Entry 1N3F (X-ray diffraction, 2.00 A resolution); this record covers chains A and B of the 6 polymer chains in the assembly.

[Chain A]
Protein: DNA endonuclease I-CreI
Source organism: Chlamydomonas reinhardtii
Notes: EC 3.1.-.-
UniProtKB: P05725 (DNE1_CHLRE); residues 1-163 here = UniProt positions 1-163
Sequence (163 residues; each row starts with the number of its first residue):
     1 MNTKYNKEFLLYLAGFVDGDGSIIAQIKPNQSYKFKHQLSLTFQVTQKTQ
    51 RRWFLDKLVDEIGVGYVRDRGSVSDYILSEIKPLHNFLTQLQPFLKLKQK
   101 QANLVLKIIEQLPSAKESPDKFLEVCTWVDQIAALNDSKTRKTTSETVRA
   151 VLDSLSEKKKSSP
Unresolved in the structure: 1-2, 152-163
Bound ions: Ca2+ site 1: Gly19 (shared with Asp220(B) of chain B; 1 residue of chain C; 1 residue of chain F); Ca2+ site 2: Asp20 (shared with Asp220(B) of chain B; 1 residue of chain C; 1 residue of chain D; 1 residue of chain E; 1 residue of chain F)
Curated features (UniProtKB/Swiss-Prot):
  - region (Interaction with DNA): Gln26 to Gln38, Gln44 to Gln47, Arg68 to Arg70, Ser138 to Thr143
  - binding site (Mg(2+)): Gly19, Asp20
  - mutagenesis: Asp20 (D20A/L/N: Loss of catalytic activity. Reduced affinity for DNA), Gln26 (Q26A/C: Alters the specificity of the endonuclease), Tyr33 (Y33C/H/R: Alters the specificity of the endonuclease), Gln44 (Q44A/C/T/V/W: Alters the specificity of the endonuclease), Gln47 (Q47A/E/M: Loss of catalytic activity; Q47N: Strongly reduced affinity for DNA. No effect on catalytic activity), Arg68 (R68A: Loss of activity), Lys98 (K98A: Strongly reduced affinity for DNA. Increased catalytic activity; K98R: Strongly reduced affinity for DNA. No effect on catalytic activity), Ser138 (S138A: Reduced affinity for DNA. No effect on catalytic activity. Reduced cleavage; when associated with M-139), Lys139 (K139M: Reduced affinity for DNA. No effect on catalytic activity. Reduced cleavage; when associated with A-138), Lys142 (K142G: Reduced affinity for DNA. No effect on catalytic activity. Reduced cleavage; when associated with G-143), Thr143 (T143G: Reduced affinity for DNA. No effect on catalytic activity. Reduced cleavage; when associated with G-142)
From the paper describing this entry:
  - binding site for the 14-nt DNA strand: Lys28, Ser32, Tyr33, Gln38, Arg68, Arg70, Asp75
  - conformationally variable residues (loop rearrangement): Pro29 to His37
  - contacts within the chain: Arg70-Asp75 (hydrogen bond)

[Chain B]
Protein: DNA endonuclease I-CreI
Source organism: Chlamydomonas reinhardtii
Notes: EC 3.1.-.-
UniProtKB: P05725 (DNE1_CHLRE); residues 201-363 here correspond to UniProt positions 1-163 (UniProt number = residue number - 200)
Sequence (163 residues; row label = number of the first residue in the row):
   201 MNTKYNKEFLLYLAGFVDGDGSIIAQIKPNQSYKFKHQLSLTFQVTQKTQ
   251 RRWFLDKLVDEIGVGYVRDRGSVSDYILSEIKPLHNFLTQLQPFLKLKQK
   301 QANLVLKIIEQLPSAKESPDKFLEVCTWVDQIAALNDSKTRKTTSETVRA
   351 VLDSLSEKKKSSP
Unresolved in the structure: 201-202, 352-363
Bound ions: Ca2+ site 1: Gly219 (shared with Asp20(A) of chain A; 1 residue of chain D; 1 residue of chain E); Ca2+ site 2: Asp220 (shared with Asp20(A) of chain A; 1 residue of chain C; 1 residue of chain D; 1 residue of chain E; 1 residue of chain F)
Curated features (UniProtKB/Swiss-Prot):
  - region (Interaction with DNA): Gln226 to Gln238, Gln244 to Gln247, Arg268 to Arg270, Ser338 to Thr343
  - binding site (Mg(2+)): Gly219, Asp220

[How chain A and chain B interact]
Contacting residue pairs (46; chain A residue first):
  Lys7(A) - Glu208(B)  salt bridge
  Glu8(A) - Lys207(B)  salt bridge
  Glu8(A) - Leu211(B)
  Leu11(A) - Glu208(B)
  Leu11(A) - Leu211(B)  hydrophobic
  Leu11(A) - Tyr212(B)
  Tyr12(A) - Leu211(B)
  Tyr12(A) - Ala214(B)
  Tyr12(A) - Gly215(B)
  Tyr12(A) - Asp218(B)  hydrogen bond
  Tyr12(A) - Phe294(B)
  Tyr12(A) - Lys296(B)
  Ala14(A) - Tyr212(B)
  Gly15(A) - Tyr212(B)
  Gly15(A) - Gly215(B)
  Gly15(A) - Phe216(B)
  Phe16(A) - Gly215(B)
  Phe16(A) - Phe216(B)
  Phe16(A) - Asp218(B)
  Phe16(A) - Gly219(B)
  Phe16(A) - Leu297(B)  hydrophobic
  Asp18(A) - Tyr212(B)  hydrogen bond
  Asp18(A) - Phe216(B)
  Gly19(A) - Phe216(B)
  Gly19(A) - Asp220(B)
  Asp20(A) - Gly219(B)
  Asp20(A) - Asp220(B)
  Gln47(A) - Leu297(B)
  Lys48(A) - Asp337(B)  salt bridge
  Gln50(A) - Asp337(B)
  Arg51(A) - Asp337(B)  salt bridge
  Trp53(A) - Lys296(B)
  Trp53(A) - Leu297(B)  hydrophobic
  Phe54(A) - Leu297(B)  hydrophobic
  Lys57(A) - Lys296(B)
  Phe94(A) - Tyr212(B)
  Lys96(A) - Tyr212(B)
  Lys96(A) - Trp253(B)
  Leu97(A) - Phe216(B)  hydrophobic
  Leu97(A) - Gln247(B)
  Leu97(A) - Arg251(B)
  Leu97(A) - Trp253(B)  hydrophobic
  Leu97(A) - Phe254(B)  hydrophobic
  Asp137(A) - Lys248(B)  salt bridge
  Asp137(A) - Gln250(B)
  Asp137(A) - Arg251(B)  salt bridge
Interface residues without a listed pair, chain A (22 interface residues in all): Phe9

[Overview]
The interface between chain A and chain B involves 22 residues on one side and 20 on the other, with 2
hydrogen bonds and 6 salt bridges. Polar pairs include Lys7(A)-Glu208(B), Glu8(A)-Lys207(B) and
Lys48(A)-Asp337(B). The paper reports a binding site for the 14-nt DNA strand at Lys28(A), Ser32(A) and
Tyr33(A) among others; conformational variability at Pro29(A).
Chain A and chain B are both DNA endonuclease I-CreI (Chlamydomonas reinhardtii); the structure, Crystal
structure of I-CreI bound to a palindromic DNA sequence II (palindrome of right side of ..., was determined by
X-ray diffraction, deposited together with 1M5X and 1N3E.
